8YER - chains A and E of the 6 polymer chains in the assembly; structure by X-ray diffraction, 2.71 A resolution.

== Chain A ==
Name: Detyrosinated tubulin alpha-1B chain
Organism: Sus scrofa
Reference sequence: Q2XVP4 (TBA1B_PIG); residue numbers follow UniProt; this construct covers 1-440
Sequence (440 residues; each row starts with the number of its first residue):
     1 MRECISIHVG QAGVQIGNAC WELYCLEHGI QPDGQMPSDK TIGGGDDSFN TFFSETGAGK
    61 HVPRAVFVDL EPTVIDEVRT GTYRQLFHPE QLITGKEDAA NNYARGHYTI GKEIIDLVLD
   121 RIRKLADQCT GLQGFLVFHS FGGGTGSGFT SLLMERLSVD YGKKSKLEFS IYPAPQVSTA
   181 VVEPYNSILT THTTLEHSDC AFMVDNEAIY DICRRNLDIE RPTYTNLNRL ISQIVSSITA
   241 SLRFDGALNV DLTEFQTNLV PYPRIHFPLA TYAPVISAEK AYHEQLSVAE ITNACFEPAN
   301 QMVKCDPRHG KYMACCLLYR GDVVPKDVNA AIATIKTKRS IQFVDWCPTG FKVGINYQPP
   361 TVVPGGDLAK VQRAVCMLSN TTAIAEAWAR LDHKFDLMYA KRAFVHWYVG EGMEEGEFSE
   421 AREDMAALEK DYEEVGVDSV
Unresolved in the structure: 438-440
Ion coordination: Ca2+: Asp-39, Thr-41, Gly-44, Asp-47, Glu-55; Mg2+: Glu-71 (together with GTP)
Small-molecule neighbours:
  - A1D6E (6-fluoranyl-4-(6-methoxy-3,4-dihydro-2H-quinolin-1-yl)-N-methyl-quinazolin-2-amine): Asn-101, Thr-179, Ala-180, Val-181
  - GTP (guanosine-5'-triphosphate): Val-9, Gly-10, Gln-11, Ala-12, Gln-15, Ile-16, Asp-69, Asp-98, Ala-99, Ala-100, Asn-101, Ser-140, Gly-142, Gly-143, Gly-144, Thr-145, Gly-146, Ile-171, Val-177, Ser-178, Thr-179, Glu-183, Asn-206, Tyr-224, Leu-227, Asn-228, Ile-231
Curated features (UniProtKB/Swiss-Prot):
  - motif: Met-1 to Cys-4 (MREC motif)
  - active site: Glu-254
  - binding site (GTP): Gly-10, Gln-11, Ala-12, Gln-15, Glu-71, Ala-99, Ser-140, Gly-143, Gly-144, Thr-145, Gly-146, Thr-179, Glu-183, Asn-206, Tyr-224, Asn-228, Leu-252
  - binding site (Mg(2+)): Glu-71
  - modified residue: Lys-40 (N6,N6,N6-trimethyllysine), Ser-48 (Phosphoserine), Ser-232 (Phosphoserine), Tyr-282 (3'-nitrotyrosine), Arg-339 (Omega-N-methylarginine), Ser-439 (Phosphoserine)
  - cross-link (Glycyl lysine isopeptide (Lys-Gly)): Lys-326 (interchain with G-Cter in ubiquitin), Lys-370 (interchain with G-Cter in ubiquitin)

== Chain E ==
Name: Stathmin-4
Organism: Rattus norvegicus
Reference sequence: P63043 (STMN4_RAT); residues 5-145 here correspond to UniProt positions 49-189 (UniProt number = residue number + 44)
Sequence (143 residues; each row starts with the number of its first residue):
     3 MADMEVIELN KCTSGQSFEV ILKPPSFDGV PEFNASLPRR RDPSLEEIQK KLEAAEERRK
    63 YQEAELLKHL AEKREHEREV IQKAIEENNN FIKMAKEKLA QKMESNKENR EAHLAAMLER
   123 LQEKDKHAEE VRKNKELKEE ASR
Unresolved in the structure: 3-5, 29-43, 142-145
Sequence notes: initiating methionine (3); expression tag (4)
Curated features (UniProtKB/Swiss-Prot):
  - modified residue: Ser-46 (Phosphoserine)

== Interface between chain A and chain E ==
Contacting residue pairs (58):
  His-107(A) with Lys-53(E), hydrogen bond; Leu-54(E)
  Tyr-108(A) with Ala-57(E), hydrophobic
  Thr-109(A) with Arg-61(E)
  Lys-112(A) with Leu-54(E); Glu-55(E); Glu-58(E), salt bridge
  Leu-152(A) with Leu-54(E), hydrophobic
  Glu-155(A) with Ile-50(E); Lys-53(E), salt bridge
  Arg-156(A) with Leu-47(E); Ile-50(E); Gln-51(E)
  Val-159(A) with Pro-45(E); Leu-47(E)
  Glu-196(A) with Asp-44(E)
  Asp-245(A) with Cys-14(E), hydrogen bond; Ser-16(E)
  Ala-247(A) with Asn-12(E); Ser-19(E)
  Leu-248(A) with Ser-19(E)
  Pro-325(A) with Gln-18(E); Phe-20(E), hydrophobic
  Asn-329(A) with Val-8(E); Phe-20(E); Val-22(E)
  Ile-332(A) with Val-22(E), hydrophobic
  Ala-333(A) with Met-6(E), hydrophobic
  Lys-336(A) with Leu-24(E)
  Asp-345(A) with Pro-27(E); Ser-28(E), hydrogen bond (backbone-backbone)
  Pro-348(A) with Lys-25(E); Pro-26(E)
  Thr-349(A) with Ile-23(E); Leu-24(E), hydrogen bond (backbone-backbone); Lys-25(E), hydrogen bond (backbone-backbone)
  Gly-350(A) with Val-22(E)
  Phe-351(A) with Glu-21(E); Val-22(E), hydrogen bond (backbone-backbone)
  Lys-352(A) with Phe-20(E); Glu-21(E)
  Val-353(A) with Ser-19(E); Phe-20(E), hydrogen bond (backbone-backbone)
  Gly-354(A) with Gln-18(E)
  Ile-355(A) with Gly-17(E); Gln-18(E), hydrogen bond (backbone-backbone)
  Asn-356(A) with Ser-16(E)
  Tyr-357(A) with Thr-15(E); Ser-16(E), hydrogen bond (backbone-backbone); Gly-17(E); Gln-18(E), hydrogen bond
  Val-409(A) with Gln-64(E)
  Gly-410(A) with Gln-64(E)
  Glu-411(A) with Arg-61(E), hydrogen bond (backbone-side chain)
  Gly-412(A) with Ala-57(E); Arg-60(E), hydrogen bond (backbone-side chain); Arg-61(E)
  Glu-414(A) with Arg-60(E), salt bridge
Interface residues without a listed pair, chain A (40 interface residues in all): Ser-158, His-197, Val-328, Trp-346, Cys-347, Gln-358, Met-413
Interface residues without a listed pair, chain E (32 interface residues in all): Ser-46

== Overview ==
40 residues of chain A and 32 residues of chain E are in contact, with 12 hydrogen bonds and 3 salt bridges.
Polar pairs include Lys-112(A)/Glu-58(E), Glu-155(A)/Lys-53(E) and Glu-414(A)/Arg-60(E). Chain A binds GTP and
compound A1D6E.
Chain A is Detyrosinated tubulin alpha-1B chain (Sus scrofa) and chain E is Stathmin-4 (Rattus norvegicus);
the structure, Tubulin-RB3_SLD-TTL in complex with compound 4, was determined by X-ray diffraction.
